Entry 8HSG (electron microscopy, 3.20 A resolution); this record covers chains I and J of the 8 polymer chains in the assembly.

[Chain I]
Name: DNA-directed RNA polymerase subunit beta
Source organism: Thermus thermophilus HB8
Notes: EC 2.7.7.6
UniProt: Q8RQE9 (RPOB_THET8); residue numbers follow UniProt; this construct covers 1-1119
Amino-acid sequence (1119 residues; numbered 1 to 1119; the number before each row is that of its first residue):
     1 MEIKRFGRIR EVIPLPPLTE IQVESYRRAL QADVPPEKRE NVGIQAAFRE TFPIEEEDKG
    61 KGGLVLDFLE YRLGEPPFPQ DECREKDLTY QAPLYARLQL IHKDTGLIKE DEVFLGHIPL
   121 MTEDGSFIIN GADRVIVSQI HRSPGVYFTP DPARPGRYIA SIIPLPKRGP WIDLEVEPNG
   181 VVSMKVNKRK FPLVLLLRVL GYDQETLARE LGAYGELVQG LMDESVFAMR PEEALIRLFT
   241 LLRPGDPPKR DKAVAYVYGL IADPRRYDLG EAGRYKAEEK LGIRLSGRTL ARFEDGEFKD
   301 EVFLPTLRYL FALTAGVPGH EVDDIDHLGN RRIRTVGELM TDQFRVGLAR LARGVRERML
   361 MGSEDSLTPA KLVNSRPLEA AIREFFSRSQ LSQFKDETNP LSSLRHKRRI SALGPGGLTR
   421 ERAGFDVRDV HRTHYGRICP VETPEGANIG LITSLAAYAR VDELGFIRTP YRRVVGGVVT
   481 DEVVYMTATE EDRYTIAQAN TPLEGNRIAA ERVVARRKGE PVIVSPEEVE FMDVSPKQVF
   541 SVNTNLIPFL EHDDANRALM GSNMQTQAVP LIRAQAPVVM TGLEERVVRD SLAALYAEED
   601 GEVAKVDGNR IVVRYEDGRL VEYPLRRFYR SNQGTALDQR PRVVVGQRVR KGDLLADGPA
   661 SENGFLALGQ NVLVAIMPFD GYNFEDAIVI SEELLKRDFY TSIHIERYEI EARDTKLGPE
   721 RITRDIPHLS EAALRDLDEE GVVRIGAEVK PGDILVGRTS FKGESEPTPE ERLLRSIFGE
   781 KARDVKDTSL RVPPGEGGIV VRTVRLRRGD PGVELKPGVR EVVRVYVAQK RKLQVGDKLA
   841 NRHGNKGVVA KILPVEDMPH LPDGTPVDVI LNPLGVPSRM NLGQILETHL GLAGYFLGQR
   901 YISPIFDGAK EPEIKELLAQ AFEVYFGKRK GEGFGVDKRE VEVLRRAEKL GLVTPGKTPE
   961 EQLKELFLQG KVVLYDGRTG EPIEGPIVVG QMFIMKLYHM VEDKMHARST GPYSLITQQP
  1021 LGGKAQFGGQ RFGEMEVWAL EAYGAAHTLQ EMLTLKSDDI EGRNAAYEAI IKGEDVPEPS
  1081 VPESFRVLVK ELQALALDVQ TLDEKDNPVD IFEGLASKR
Not modelled in the structure: 762-784

[Chain J]
Name: DNA-directed RNA polymerase subunit beta'
Source organism: Thermus thermophilus HB8
Notes: EC 2.7.7.6; engineered mutation(s): C-terminal FLAG-tagged
UniProt: Q8RQE8 (RPOC_THET8); residue numbers follow UniProt; this construct covers 1-1524
Amino-acid sequence (1532 residues; numbered 1 to 1532; the number before each row is that of its first residue):
     1 MKKEVRKVRI ALASPEKIRS WSYGEVEKPE TINYRTLKPE RDGLFDERIF GPIKDYECAC
    61 GKYKRQRFEG KVCERCGVEV TKSIVRRYRM GHIELATPAA HIWFVKDVPS KIGTLLDLSA
   121 TELEQVLYFS KYIVLDPKGA ILNGVPVEKR QLLTDEEYRE LRYGKQETYP LPPGVDALVK
   181 DGEEVVKGQE LAPGVVSRLD GVALYRFPRR VRVEYVKKER AGLRLPLAAW VEKEAYKPGE
   241 ILAELPEPYL FRAEEEGVVE LKELEEGAFL VLRREDEPVA TYFLPVGMTP LVVHGEIVEK
   301 GQPLAEAKGL LRMPRQVRAA QVEAEEEGET VYLTLFLEWT EPKDYRVQPH MNVVVPEGAR
   361 VEAGDKIVAA IDPEEEVIAE AEGVVHLHEP ASILVVKARV YPFEDDVEVS TGDRVAPGDV
   421 LADGGKVKSD VYGRVEVDLV RNVVRVVESY DIDARMGAEA IQQLLKELDL EALEKELLEE
   481 MKHPSRARRA KARKRLEVVR AFLDSGNRPE WMILEAVPVL PPDLRPMVQV DGGRFATSDL
   541 NDLYRRLINR NNRLKKLLAQ GAPEIIIRNE KRMLQEAVDA LLDNGRRGAP VTNPGSDRPL
   601 RSLTDILSGK QGRFRQNLLG KRVDYSGRSV IVVGPQLKLH QCGLPKRMAL ELFKPFLLKK
   661 MEEKGIAPNV KAARRMLERQ RDIKDEVWDA LEEVIHGKVV LLNRAPTLHR LGIQAFQPVL
   721 VEGQSIQLHP LVCEAFNADF DGDQMAVHVP LSSFAQAEAR IQMLSAHNLL SPASGEPLAK
   781 PSRDIILGLY YITQVRKEKK GAGLEFATPE EALAAHERGE VALNAPIKVA GRETSVGRLK
   841 YVFANPDEAL LAVAHGIVDL QDVVTVRYMG KRLETSPGRI LFARIVAEAV EDEKVAWELI
   901 QLDVPQEKNS LKDLVYQAFL RLGMEKTARL LDALKYYGFT FSTTSGITIG IDDAVIPEEK
   961 KQYLEEADRK LLQIEQAYEM GFLTDRERYD QILQLWTETT EKVTQAVFKN FEENYPFNPL
  1021 YVMAQSGARG NPQQIRQLCG LRGLMQKPSG ETFEVPVRSS FREGLTVLEY FISSHGARKG
  1081 GADTALRTAD SGYLTRKLVD VTHEIVVREA DCGTTNYISV PLFQPDEVTR SLRLRKRADI
  1141 EAGLYGRVLA REVEVLGVRL EEGRYLSMDD VHLLIKAAEA GEIQEVPVRS PLTCQTRYGV
  1201 CQKCYGYDLS MARPVSIGEA VGIVAAQSIG EPGTQLTMRT FHTGGVAGAA DITQGLPRVI
  1261 ELFEARRPKA KAVISEIDGV VRIEETEEKL SVFVESEGFS KEYKLPKEAR LLVKDGDYVE
  1321 AGQPLTRGAI DPHQLLEAKG PEAVERYLVE EIQKVYRAQG VKLHDKHIEI VVRQMMKYVE
  1381 VTDPGDSRLL EGQVLEKWDV EALNERLIAE GKTPVAWKPL LMGVTKSALS TKSWLSAASF
  1441 QNTTHVLTEA AIAGKKDELI GLKENVILGR LIPAGTGSDF VRFTQVVDQK TLKAIEEARK
  1501 EAVEAKERPA ARRGVKREQP GKQADYKDDD DK
Not modelled in the structure: 1, 56-80, 208-390, 1237-1254, 1506-1532
Sequence notes: expression tag (1525-1532)
Metal / ion sites: Mg2+: D739, D741 (shared with 2 residues of chain R); Zn2+: C1112, C1194, C1201, C1204

[Chain I / chain J interface]
Pairs across the interface - 323 pairs, chain I then chain J:
  F425(I) - D1083(J)
  F425(I) - L1086(J)  hydrophobic
  R428(I) - R1078(J)  hydrogen bond (backbone-side chain)
  D429(I) - K1079(J)
  V430(I) - H1075(J)
  V430(I) - R1078(J)
  H431(I) - F1071(J)
  Y435(I) - V1067(J)  hydrophobic
  Y435(I) - F1071(J)
  P440(I) - F1071(J)  hydrophobic
  P440(I) - S1074(J)
  P440(I) - R1078(J)  hydrogen bond (backbone-side chain)
  T443(I) - R1078(J)
  I449(I) - R1078(J)
  I449(I) - G1081(J)
  I449(I) - A1082(J)
  G450(I) - R1078(J)
  Q498(I) - L1068(J)
  R516(I) - L1068(J)
  P521(I) - L1068(J)  hydrophobic
  V539(I) - V1067(J)  hydrophobic
  L550(I) - Y1070(J)
  E551(I) - G1064(J)
  E551(I) - L1065(J)  hydrogen bond (backbone-backbone)
  H552(I) - F1061(J)  hydrogen bond (side chain-backbone)
  H552(I) - E1063(J)  hydrogen bond (side chain-backbone)
  H552(I) - G1064(J)
  D553(I) - F1061(J)
  D553(I) - Y1070(J)  hydrogen bond (backbone-side chain)
  D554(I) - F1061(J)
  D554(I) - Y1070(J)  hydrogen bond (backbone-side chain)
  A555(I) - Y1070(J)
  A555(I) - A1077(J)  hydrophobic
  N556(I) - A1077(J)
  A558(I) - Y1070(J)
  I676(I) - T948(J)
  M677(I) - I947(J)
  P678(I) - S942(J)
  P678(I) - T943(J)
  P678(I) - I947(J)
  F679(I) - T943(J)  hydrogen bond (backbone-side chain)
  D680(I) - F939(J)
  D680(I) - T943(J)  hydrogen bond
  G681(I) - V633(J)
  G681(I) - P635(J)
  G681(I) - F939(J)
  Y682(I) - V633(J)
  Y682(I) - P635(J)  hydrophobic
  N683(I) - D784(J)
  F684(I) - V633(J)  hydrophobic
  F684(I) - P730(J)
  F684(I) - C733(J)  hydrophobic
  F684(I) - F740(J)  hydrophobic
  F684(I) - S782(J)
  F684(I) - D784(J)
  E685(I) - C733(J)  hydrogen bond
  E685(I) - R783(J)  salt bridge
  D686(I) - F740(J)
  D686(I) - D741(J)
  K716(I) - Y34(J)
  K716(I) - R35(J)  hydrogen bond (side chain-backbone)
  K716(I) - L37(J)
  K750(I) - Q680(J)
  K750(I) - R681(J)
  D753(I) - R681(J)  salt bridge
  Q834(I) - Q724(J)
  V835(I) - V632(J)  hydrophobic
  V835(I) - S725(J)
  G836(I) - S725(J)
  K838(I) - D741(J)  hydrogen bond (side chain-backbone)
  K846(I) - D741(J)  salt bridge
  V848(I) - V632(J)  hydrophobic
  V848(I) - F740(J)
  V848(I) - D741(J)
  V848(I) - G742(J)
  V849(I) - V632(J)
  A850(I) - V633(J)  hydrophobic
  N872(I) - D784(J)  hydrogen bond
  P873(I) - I947(J)
  P873(I) - I949(J)
  L874(I) - R783(J)
  L874(I) - D784(J)
  L874(I) - L787(J)  hydrophobic
  L874(I) - M1023(J)  hydrophobic
  L874(I) - R1029(J)
  V876(I) - I949(J)  hydrophobic
  P877(I) - I949(J)
  P877(I) - L1020(J)  hydrophobic
  P877(I) - M1023(J)  hydrophobic
  P877(I) - Q1034(J)
  P877(I) - L1038(J)  hydrophobic
  S878(I) - R1029(J)  hydrogen bond
  S878(I) - Q1034(J)
  R879(I) - R1029(J)
  M880(I) - Q1037(J)
  M880(I) - L1038(J)  hydrophobic
  M880(I) - F1061(J)  hydrophobic
  L882(I) - L1038(J)  hydrophobic
  L882(I) - F1061(J)
  L882(I) - R1062(J)
  I885(I) - I949(J)
  I885(I) - G950(J)
  I885(I) - I951(J)
  L886(I) - I951(J)  hydrophobic
  H889(I) - G950(J)
  H889(I) - I951(J)  hydrogen bond (side chain-backbone)
  F906(I) - L1065(J)
  F906(I) - T1066(J)
  F906(I) - V1067(J)  hydrophobic
  F906(I) - Y1070(J)  hydrophobic
  E911(I) - I951(J)
  E911(I) - R1062(J)  salt bridge
  R946(I) - D859(J)  salt bridge
  K949(I) - R796(J)
  Q969(I) - D952(J)
  K971(I) - D953(J)  salt bridge
  I983(I) - T943(J)
  I983(I) - T944(J)
  I983(I) - G946(J)
  E984(I) - T944(J)  hydrogen bond (backbone-backbone)
  E984(I) - S945(J)
  E984(I) - G946(J)
  P986(I) - T948(J)  hydrogen bond (backbone-side chain)
  I987(I) - G946(J)
  I987(I) - T948(J)
  V988(I) - T948(J)
  V988(I) - I949(J)
  E1002(I) - Q744(J)
  D1003(I) - S629(J)
  D1003(I) - V630(J)
  K1004(I) - R628(J)
  M1005(I) - R628(J)
  M1005(I) - S629(J)
  M1005(I) - M648(J)  hydrophobic
  M1005(I) - Q724(J)  hydrogen bond
  H1006(I) - S626(J)
  H1006(I) - G627(J)
  H1006(I) - R628(J)
  A1007(I) - S626(J)
  A1007(I) - G627(J)
  A1007(I) - M648(J)  hydrophobic
  A1007(I) - E651(J)
  R1008(I) - V623(J)  hydrogen bond (side chain-backbone)
  R1008(I) - D624(J)  salt bridge
  R1008(I) - Y625(J)
  R1008(I) - S626(J)  hydrogen bond (backbone-backbone)
  R1008(I) - E651(J)  hydrogen bond (backbone-side chain)
  R1008(I) - L652(J)
  S1009(I) - D624(J)
  S1009(I) - Y625(J)
  S1009(I) - E651(J)  hydrogen bond (backbone-side chain)
  S1009(I) - K654(J)
  Y1013(I) - D624(J)
  L1015(I) - R87(J)  hydrogen bond (backbone-side chain)
  L1015(I) - V528(J)  hydrophobic
  I1016(I) - R87(J)  hydrogen bond (backbone-side chain)
  I1016(I) - D523(J)
  I1016(I) - L524(J)
  I1016(I) - P526(J)
  I1016(I) - R613(J)
  Q1018(I) - R87(J)
  Q1019(I) - Q616(J)  hydrogen bond (side chain-backbone)
  Q1019(I) - K621(J)
  Q1019(I) - R622(J)
  P1020(I) - R622(J)
  P1020(I) - D624(J)
  L1021(I) - R622(J)
  Q1026(I) - E651(J)
  G1029(I) - R622(J)  hydrogen bond (backbone-side chain)
  G1029(I) - V623(J)
  G1029(I) - S626(J)
  Q1030(I) - K621(J)
  Q1030(I) - R622(J)
  Q1030(I) - V623(J)  hydrogen bond (backbone-backbone)
  Q1030(I) - S626(J)  hydrogen bond (backbone-side chain)
  Q1030(I) - G627(J)
  Q1030(I) - R628(J)  hydrogen bond
  R1031(I) - K621(J)
  R1031(I) - R622(J)
  F1032(I) - G620(J)
  F1032(I) - K621(J)
  G1033(I) - L619(J)
  E1034(I) - L619(J)
  E1034(I) - R1096(J)  salt bridge
  M1035(I) - T707(J)
  E1036(I) - N703(J)
  E1036(I) - A705(J)
  E1036(I) - T707(J)  hydrogen bond
  E1036(I) - I713(J)
  V1037(I) - L619(J)
  W1038(I) - R1096(J)
  W1038(I) - V1099(J)
  W1038(I) - I1223(J)
  W1038(I) - Q1227(J)  hydrogen bond (backbone-side chain)
  A1039(I) - T707(J)
  A1039(I) - H709(J)
  A1039(I) - R710(J)
  A1039(I) - I713(J)  hydrophobic
  A1039(I) - Q1227(J)
  L1040(I) - M763(J)  hydrophobic
  E1041(I) - A1220(J)
  E1041(I) - I1223(J)
  E1041(I) - L1462(J)
  A1042(I) - R710(J)
  A1042(I) - Q1227(J)
  Y1043(I) - R710(J)  hydrogen bond (side chain-backbone)
  Y1043(I) - L711(J)
  Y1043(I) - I713(J)  hydrogen bond (side chain-backbone)
  Y1043(I) - Q762(J)
  Y1043(I) - M763(J)  hydrophobic
  Y1043(I) - N768(J)  hydrogen bond
  G1044(I) - Q762(J)  hydrogen bond (backbone-side chain)
  G1044(I) - G1475(J)
  G1044(I) - T1476(J)  hydrogen bond (backbone-backbone)
  A1045(I) - E758(J)
  A1045(I) - Q762(J)
  A1045(I) - M763(J)  hydrophobic
  A1046(I) - E758(J)  hydrogen bond (backbone-side chain)
  A1046(I) - L1471(J)  hydrophobic
  A1046(I) - I1472(J)  hydrophobic
  A1046(I) - G1477(J)
  H1047(I) - F754(J)
  H1047(I) - E758(J)  hydrogen bond (backbone-side chain)
  H1047(I) - L1471(J)
  T1048(I) - A755(J)
  T1048(I) - E758(J)  hydrogen bond (backbone-side chain)
  L1049(I) - V1466(J)  hydrophobic
  L1049(I) - I1472(J)  hydrophobic
  Q1050(I) - R1470(J)
  Q1050(I) - L1471(J)
  E1051(I) - P750(J)
  E1051(I) - L751(J)  hydrogen bond (side chain-backbone)
  E1051(I) - S752(J)  hydrogen bond (side chain-backbone)
  E1051(I) - A755(J)
  M1052(I) - V623(J)  hydrophobic
  L1053(I) - L619(J)
  L1053(I) - G620(J)
  L1053(I) - V1466(J)  hydrophobic
  T1054(I) - G1469(J)
  K1056(I) - V623(J)
  K1056(I) - D624(J)  hydrogen bond (backbone-backbone)
  K1056(I) - V749(J)  hydrogen bond (side chain-backbone)
  K1056(I) - L751(J)
  S1057(I) - R622(J)  hydrogen bond (side chain-backbone)
  Y1067(I) - P655(J)  hydrophobic
  I1070(I) - P655(J)  hydrophobic
  I1070(I) - F656(J)  hydrophobic
  I1070(I) - K659(J)
  I1071(I) - K659(J)
  I1071(I) - V670(J)  hydrophobic
  K1072(I) - K659(J)
  G1073(I) - K659(J)
  D1075(I) - S753(J)  hydrogen bond
  V1076(I) - S752(J)
  P1082(I) - L1468(J)
  E1083(I) - R87(J)  salt bridge
  E1083(I) - Y88(J)  hydrogen bond
  S1084(I) - N617(J)
  R1086(I) - Y88(J)  hydrogen bond
  V1087(I) - R87(J)
  V1087(I) - L524(J)  hydrophobic
  V1087(I) - R613(J)
  L1088(I) - L607(J)  hydrophobic
  L1088(I) - F614(J)  hydrophobic
  K1090(I) - Y88(J)  hydrogen bond (side chain-backbone)
  K1090(I) - M90(J)
  K1090(I) - L520(J)
  E1091(I) - L520(J)
  E1091(I) - I606(J)
  E1091(I) - L607(J)
  E1091(I) - R613(J)  salt bridge
  L1092(I) - L607(J)  hydrophobic
  Q1093(I) - W21(J)
  Q1093(I) - M90(J)
  Q1093(I) - P518(J)
  A1094(I) - M90(J)  hydrophobic
  A1094(I) - P518(J)
  A1094(I) - L520(J)  hydrophobic
  A1094(I) - L603(J)  hydrophobic
  L1095(I) - H101(J)
  L1095(I) - W103(J)  hydrophobic
  L1095(I) - P518(J)
  A1096(I) - L12(J)
  A1096(I) - A13(J)  hydrogen bond (backbone-backbone)
  A1096(I) - H101(J)
  L1097(I) - I10(J)  hydrophobic
  L1097(I) - A11(J)
  L1097(I) - A13(J)
  L1097(I) - W21(J)
  L1097(I) - W103(J)  hydrophobic
  L1097(I) - A1451(J)  hydrophobic
  D1098(I) - R9(J)
  D1098(I) - I10(J)
  D1098(I) - A11(J)  hydrogen bond (backbone-backbone)
  D1098(I) - L12(J)
  D1098(I) - A13(J)
  D1098(I) - K17(J)  salt bridge
  D1098(I) - W21(J)
  V1099(I) - R9(J)
  V1099(I) - I10(J)  hydrophobic
  Q1100(I) - V8(J)
  Q1100(I) - R9(J)  hydrogen bond (backbone-backbone)
  T1101(I) - V5(J)
  T1101(I) - K7(J)
  L1102(I) - V5(J)
  L1102(I) - R6(J)  hydrogen bond (backbone-backbone)
  L1102(I) - K7(J)  hydrogen bond (backbone-backbone)
  L1102(I) - R9(J)
  D1103(I) - K3(J)  salt bridge
  D1103(I) - E4(J)
  D1103(I) - R6(J)
  E1104(I) - R6(J)
  E1104(I) - K7(J)  hydrogen bond (backbone-side chain)
  D1106(I) - K1456(J)
  F1112(I) - Y88(J)  hydrophobic
  L1115(I) - Y23(J)
  L1115(I) - I84(J)  hydrophobic
  L1115(I) - V85(J)  hydrophobic
  L1115(I) - Y88(J)  hydrophobic
  A1116(I) - Y23(J)  hydrogen bond (backbone-side chain)
  S1117(I) - Y23(J)
  K1118(I) - S20(J)  hydrogen bond (side chain-backbone)
  K1118(I) - Y23(J)
Other interface residues (no listed pair), chain I (168 interface residues in all): R432, H434, C439, V441, G446, N500, P536, F540, A687, E711, R713, P751, G847, K915, L950, L968, R978, T1010, T1017, L1055, F1085, K1105, V1109
Other interface residues (no listed pair), chain J (190 interface residues in all): R19, S22, T36, P521, R525, D531, Y544, L582, L618, Q636, P645, R647, R674, L701, R704, Q714, E734, A738, D739, A746, H748, I785, Y791, K828, F1017, A1028, G1030, R1042, P1048, V1055, I1072, S1073, A1085, T1095, E1219, V1224, W1434, L1447, I1467, A1474

[Summary]
168 residues of chain I and 190 residues of chain J are in contact, with 56 hydrogen bonds and 12 salt
bridges. Polar pairs include E685(I)-R783(J), D753(I)-R681(J) and K846(I)-D741(J). D739(J) and D741(J)
coordinate Mg2+. C1112(J), C1194(J), C1201(J) and C1204(J) coordinate Zn2+.
Here chain I is DNA-directed RNA polymerase subunit beta and chain J is DNA-directed RNA polymerase subunit
beta', both from Thermus thermophilus HB8. Entry 8HSG (Thermus thermophilus RNA polymerase elongation complex)
was determined by electron microscopy, deposited together with 8HSH, 8HSJ, 8HSL and 8HSR.
